PDB entry 6E7J | X-ray diffraction, 1.30 A resolution | chains A and B

Chain A (and B):
Molecule: Protease
From: Human immunodeficiency virus 1
Notes: engineered mutation(s): K7Q, I33L, I63L, A67C, A95C; chain B of this document is another copy of the same molecule, construct and numbering; everything in this record applies to it too
Reference sequence: Q5RZ08 (Q5RZ08_9HIV1); residue numbers follow UniProt; this construct covers 1-99
Sequence (99 residues; each row starts with the number of its first residue):
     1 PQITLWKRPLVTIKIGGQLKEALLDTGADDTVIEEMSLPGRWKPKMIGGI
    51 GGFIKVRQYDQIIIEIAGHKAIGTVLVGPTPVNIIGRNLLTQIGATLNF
Construct notes: conflict Lys7 (Gln in Q5RZ08), Ile33 (Leu in Q5RZ08), Ile63 (Leu in Q5RZ08), Ala67 (Cys in Q5RZ08), Ala95 (Cys in Q5RZ08)
Ion coordination: Na+ near Asp60 (its only coordinating residue here)
Residues lining bound ligands: HWY ((3aS,5R,6aR)-2-oxo-3-phenylhexahydro-2H-cyclopenta[d][1,3]oxazol-5-yl [(2S,3R)-3-hydroxy-4-{[(4-methoxyphenyl)sulfonyl](2-methylpropyl)amino}-1-phenylbutan-2-yl]carbamate): Leu23, Asp25, Gly27, Ala28, Asp29, Asp30, Val32, Ile47, Gly48, Gly49, Ile50, Val82, Ile84

Interface between chain A and chain B:
Contacting residue pairs (99; chain A residue first):
  Pro1(A) - Leu97(B)
  Pro1(A) - Asn98(B)
  Pro1(A) - Phe99(B)  hydrogen bond (backbone-backbone)
  Gln2(A) - Thr96(B)
  Gln2(A) - Leu97(B)
  Gln2(A) - Asn98(B)  hydrogen bond
  Ile3(A) - Thr96(B)
  Ile3(A) - Leu97(B)  hydrogen bond (backbone-backbone)
  Ile3(A) - Phe99(B)  hydrophobic
  Leu5(A) - Thr26(B)
  Leu5(A) - Arg87(B)  hydrogen bond (backbone-side chain)
  Leu5(A) - Leu90(B)  hydrophobic
  Leu5(A) - Thr91(B)
  Leu5(A) - Ala95(B)
  Trp6(A) - Arg87(B)  hydrogen bond (backbone-side chain)
  Trp6(A) - Thr91(B)
  Lys7(A) - Arg87(B)  hydrogen bond (backbone-side chain)
  Arg8(A) - Asp29(B)  salt bridge
  Arg8(A) - Arg87(B)
  Pro9(A) - Thr26(B)
  Pro9(A) - Arg87(B)
  Leu23(A) - Gly27(B)
  Leu24(A) - Thr26(B)  hydrogen bond (backbone-side chain)
  Leu24(A) - Gly27(B)
  Leu24(A) - Leu97(B)  hydrophobic
  Leu24(A) - Phe99(B)  hydrophobic
  Asp25(A) - Asp25(B)
  Asp25(A) - Thr26(B)
  Asp25(A) - Gly27(B)
  Thr26(A) - Leu5(B)
  Thr26(A) - Pro9(B)
  Thr26(A) - Leu24(B)  hydrogen bond (side chain-backbone)
  Thr26(A) - Asp25(B)
  Thr26(A) - Thr26(B)  hydrogen bond (side chain-backbone)
  Thr26(A) - Leu97(B)
  Gly27(A) - Leu23(B)
  Gly27(A) - Asp25(B)  hydrogen bond (backbone-side chain)
  Asp29(A) - Arg8(B)  salt bridge
  Gly48(A) - Ile50(B)
  Gly49(A) - Ile50(B)
  Ile50(A) - Gly49(B)
  Ile50(A) - Ile50(B)  hydrogen bond (backbone-backbone)
  Ile50(A) - Gly51(B)  hydrogen bond (backbone-backbone)
  Ile50(A) - Gly52(B)
  Ile50(A) - Ile54(B)  hydrophobic
  Ile50(A) - Thr80(B)
  Ile50(A) - Pro81(B)
  Gly51(A) - Gly51(B)
  Gly51(A) - Gly52(B)
  Gly51(A) - Ile54(B)
  Gly52(A) - Ile50(B)
  Gly52(A) - Gly51(B)
  Ile54(A) - Ile50(B)
  Ala67(A) - Phe99(B)  hydrophobic
  His69(A) - Phe99(B)
  Thr80(A) - Ile50(B)
  Pro81(A) - Gly49(B)
  Pro81(A) - Ile50(B)
  Arg87(A) - Leu5(B)  hydrogen bond (side chain-backbone)
  Arg87(A) - Trp6(B)  hydrogen bond (side chain-backbone)
  Arg87(A) - Lys7(B)  hydrogen bond (side chain-backbone)
  Arg87(A) - Arg8(B)
  Arg87(A) - Pro9(B)
  Leu90(A) - Leu5(B)  hydrophobic
  Thr91(A) - Leu5(B)
  Thr91(A) - Trp6(B)
  Gln92(A) - Trp6(B)
  Ile93(A) - Phe99(B)
  Gly94(A) - Asn98(B)
  Gly94(A) - Phe99(B)
  Ala95(A) - Leu5(B)
  Ala95(A) - Asn98(B)
  Ala95(A) - Phe99(B)  hydrophobic
  Thr96(A) - Gln2(B)
  Thr96(A) - Ile3(B)
  Thr96(A) - Thr4(B)
  Thr96(A) - Thr96(B)
  Thr96(A) - Leu97(B)
  Thr96(A) - Asn98(B)  hydrogen bond (backbone-backbone)
  Leu97(A) - Pro1(B)
  Leu97(A) - Gln2(B)
  Leu97(A) - Ile3(B)  hydrogen bond (backbone-backbone)
  Leu97(A) - Leu24(B)  hydrophobic
  Leu97(A) - Thr26(B)
  Leu97(A) - Thr96(B)
  Asn98(A) - Pro1(B)
  Asn98(A) - Gln2(B)  hydrogen bond
  Asn98(A) - Gly94(B)
  Asn98(A) - Ala95(B)
  Asn98(A) - Thr96(B)  hydrogen bond (backbone-backbone)
  Asn98(A) - Asn98(B)  hydrogen bond
  Phe99(A) - Pro1(B)  hydrogen bond (backbone-backbone)
  Phe99(A) - Ile3(B)  hydrophobic
  Phe99(A) - Leu24(B)  hydrophobic
  Phe99(A) - Ala67(B)  hydrophobic
  Phe99(A) - His69(B)
  Phe99(A) - Ile93(B)
  Phe99(A) - Gly94(B)
  Phe99(A) - Ala95(B)  hydrophobic
Also at the interface, not in a pair above, chain A (40 interface residues in all): Thr4, Val32, Ile47, Pro79, Ile84
Also at the interface, not in a pair above, chain B (36 interface residues in all): Ile47, Ile84

Overview:
40 residues of chain A and 36 residues of chain B are in contact; the contacts include 21 hydrogen bonds and 2
salt bridges. Polar contacts include Arg8(A)-Asp29(B), Gln2(A)-Asn98(B) and Leu5(A)-Arg87(B). Chain A binds
compound HWY.
Both chains are Protease (Human immunodeficiency virus 1). Entry 6E7J (HIV-1 wild type protease with
GRL-042-17A, 3-phenylhexahydro-2h-cyclopenta[d]oxazol-2-one with a bicyclic oxazolidinone scaffold as the P2
ligand) was determined by X-ray diffraction (same publication as 6E9A).
